PDB entry 8H9I | electron microscopy, 2.77 A resolution | chains F and O of the 8 polymer chains in the assembly

Chain F:
Molecule: ATP synthase subunit beta, mitochondrial
Organism: Homo sapiens
Notes: EC 7.1.2.2
UniProtKB: P06576 (ATPB_HUMAN); residues 1-482 here correspond to UniProt positions 48-529 (UniProt number = residue number + 47)
Chain sequence (482 residues; each row starts with the number of its first residue):
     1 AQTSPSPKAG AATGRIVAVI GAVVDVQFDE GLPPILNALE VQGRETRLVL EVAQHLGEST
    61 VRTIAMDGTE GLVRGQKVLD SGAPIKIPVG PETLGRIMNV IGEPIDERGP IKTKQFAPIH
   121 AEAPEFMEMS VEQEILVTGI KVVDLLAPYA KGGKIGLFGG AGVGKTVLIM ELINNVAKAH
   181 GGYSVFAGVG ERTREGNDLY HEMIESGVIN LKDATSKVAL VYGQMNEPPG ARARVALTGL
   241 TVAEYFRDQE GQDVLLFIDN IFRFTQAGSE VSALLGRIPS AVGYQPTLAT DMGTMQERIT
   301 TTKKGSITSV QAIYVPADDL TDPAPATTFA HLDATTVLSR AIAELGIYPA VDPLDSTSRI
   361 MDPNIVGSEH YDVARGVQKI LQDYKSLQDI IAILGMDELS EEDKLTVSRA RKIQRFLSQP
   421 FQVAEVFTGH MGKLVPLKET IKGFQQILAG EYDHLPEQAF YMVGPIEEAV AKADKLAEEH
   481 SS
Not modelled in the structure: 1-10, 481-482
Swiss-Prot annotation at these positions:
  - binding site (ADP): Gly162, Val163, Gly164, Lys165, Thr166, Val167
  - binding site (ATP): Gly162, Gly164, Lys165, Thr166, Val167, Arg192
  - binding site (phosphate): Gly162, Val163, Gly164, Lys165, Thr166
  - binding site (Mg(2+)): Thr166, Glu191
  - modified residue: Lys77 (N6-acetyllysine), Lys86 (N6-acetyllysine), Lys114 (N6-acetyllysine), Lys151 (N6-acetyllysine), Lys212 (N6-acetyllysine), Lys217 (N6-acetyllysine), Thr265 (Phosphothreonine), Ser368 (Phosphoserine), Lys379 (N6-acetyllysine), Ser386 (Phosphoserine), Lys433 (N6-acetyllysine), Lys438 (N6-acetyllysine), Lys475 (N6-acetyllysine), Ser482 (Phosphoserine)
  - glycosylation: Ser59 (O-linked (GlcNAc) serine)
Bound ions: Mg2+: Thr166, Glu191 (together with ADP)
Ligand contacts:
  - ADP (adenosine-5'-diphosphate): Gly160, Ala161, Gly162, Val163, Gly164, Lys165, Thr166, Val167, Arg192, Glu195, Tyr348, Pro349, Phe421, Ala424, Phe427, Thr428
  - ATP (adenosine-5'-triphosphate): Ser358, Met361, Tyr371

Chain O:
Molecule: ATP synthase subunit O, mitochondrial
Organism: Homo sapiens
UniProtKB: P48047 (ATPO_HUMAN); residues 1-190 here correspond to UniProt positions 24-213 (UniProt number = residue number + 23)
Chain sequence (190 residues; numbered 1 to 190; the number before each row is that of its first residue):
     1 FAKLVRPPVQ VYGIEGRYAT ALYSAASKQN KLEQVEKELL RVAQILKEPK VAASVLNPYV
    61 KRSIKVKSLN DITAKERFSP LTTNLINLLA ENGRLSNTQG VVSAFSTMMS VHRGEVPCTV
   121 TSASPLEEAT LSELKTVLKS FLSQGQVLKL EAKTDPSILG GMIVRIGEKY VDMSVKTKIQ
   181 KLGRAMREIV
Not modelled in the structure: 1, 189-190
Swiss-Prot annotation at these positions:
  - modified residue: Lys31 (N6-acetyllysine), Lys37 (N6-acetyllysine), Lys47 (N6-acetyllysine), Lys50 (N6-acetyllysine), Lys67 (N6-succinyllysine), Lys135 (N6-acetyllysine), Lys139 (N6-acetyllysine), Lys149 (N6-acetyllysine), Lys153 (N6-acetyllysine), Lys169 (N6-acetyllysine), Lys176 (N6-succinyllysine)

Interface between chain F and chain O:
Contacting residue pairs (8):
  Gln27(F) - Arg6(O)
  Gln27(F) - Gln10(O)
  Phe28(F) - Arg6(O)
  Asp29(F) - Lys3(O)
  Asp29(F) - Arg6(O)  salt bridge
  Glu58(F) - Arg6(O)  hydrogen bond (backbone-side chain)
  Glu58(F) - Arg17(O)
  Ser59(F) - Arg6(O)
Also at the interface, not in a pair above, chain F (7 interface residues in all): Arg15, Glu30

In short:
The interface between chain F and chain O involves 7 residues on one side and 4 on the other, with 1 hydrogen
bond and 1 salt bridge. Polar contacts include Asp29(F)-Arg6(O) and Glu58(F)-Arg6(O). Chain F binds ATP and
ADP.
Here chain F is ATP synthase subunit beta, mitochondrial and chain O is ATP synthase subunit O, mitochondrial,
both from Homo sapiens. Entry 8H9I (Human ATP synthase F1 domain, state2) was determined by electron
microscopy together with 8H9E, 8H9L and 8H9P from the same study.
